7PB8 - chains U and R of the 5 polymer chains in the assembly; structure by X-ray diffraction, 3.68 A resolution.

# Chain U
Protein: Centromere protein U
Source organism: Homo sapiens
UniProtKB: Q71F23 (CENPU_HUMAN); numbering as in UniProt (aligned over 1-418)
Chain sequence (418 residues; row label = number of the first residue in the row):
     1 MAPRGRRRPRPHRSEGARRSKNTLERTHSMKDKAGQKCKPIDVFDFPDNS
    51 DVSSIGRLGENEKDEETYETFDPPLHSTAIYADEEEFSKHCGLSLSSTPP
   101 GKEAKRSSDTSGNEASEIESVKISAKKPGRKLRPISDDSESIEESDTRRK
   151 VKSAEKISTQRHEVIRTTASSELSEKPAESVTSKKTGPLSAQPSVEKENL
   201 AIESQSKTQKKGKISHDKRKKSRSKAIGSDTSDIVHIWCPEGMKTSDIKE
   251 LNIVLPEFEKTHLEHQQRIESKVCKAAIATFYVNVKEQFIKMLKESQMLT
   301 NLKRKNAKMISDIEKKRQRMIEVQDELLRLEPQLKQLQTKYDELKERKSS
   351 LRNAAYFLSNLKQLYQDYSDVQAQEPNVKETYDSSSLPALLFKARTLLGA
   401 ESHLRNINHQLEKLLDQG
Disordered / not traced: 1-314, 418

# Chain R
Protein: Centromere protein R
Source organism: Homo sapiens
UniProtKB: Q13352 (CENPR_HUMAN); residues 1-177 here = UniProt positions 1-177
Chain sequence (177 residues; row label = number of the first residue in the row):
     1 MPVKRSLKLDGLLEENSFDPSKITRKKSVITYSPTTGTCQMSLFASPTSS
    51 EEQKHRNGLSNEKRKKLNHPSLTESKESTTKDNDEFMMLLSKVEKLSEEI
   101 MEIMQNLSSIQALEGSRELENLIGISCASHFLKREMQKTKELMTKVNKQK
   151 LFEKSTGLPHKASRHLDSYEFLKAILN
Disordered / not traced: 1-83, 153-177

# Chain U / chain R interface
Pairs across the interface (27):
  Arg-395(U) / Ile-123(R)  hydrogen bond (side chain-backbone)
  Arg-395(U) / Gly-124(R)  hydrogen bond (side chain-backbone)
  Arg-395(U) / Ile-125(R)
  Leu-398(U) / Met-104(R)  hydrophobic
  Leu-398(U) / Ser-126(R)
  Leu-398(U) / Ser-129(R)
  Gly-399(U) / Ile-125(R)
  Gly-399(U) / Ser-126(R)  hydrogen bond (backbone-backbone)
  Glu-401(U) / Ser-126(R)
  Glu-401(U) / Leu-132(R)
  Glu-401(U) / Glu-135(R)
  Ser-402(U) / Ile-125(R)
  His-403(U) / Ile-125(R)
  Leu-404(U) / Glu-135(R)
  Leu-404(U) / Met-136(R)  hydrophobic
  Leu-404(U) / Thr-139(R)  hydrogen bond (backbone-side chain)
  Arg-405(U) / Glu-135(R)  salt bridge
  Ile-407(U) / Thr-139(R)
  Asn-408(U) / Glu-135(R)
  Asn-408(U) / Lys-138(R)
  Asn-408(U) / Thr-139(R)  hydrogen bond
  Asn-408(U) / Leu-142(R)
  Leu-411(U) / Leu-142(R)
  Leu-411(U) / Val-146(R)  hydrophobic
  Leu-414(U) / Leu-151(R)  hydrophobic
  Gln-417(U) / Gln-149(R)  hydrogen bond
  Gln-417(U) / Leu-151(R)
Interface residues without a listed pair, chain U (17 interface residues in all): Leu-391, Phe-392, Leu-397, Ala-400
Interface residues without a listed pair, chain R (19 interface residues in all): Ile-110, Cys-127, Ala-128, Met-143

# Overview
Chain U and chain R form an interface of 17 and 19 residues respectively, with 6 hydrogen bonds and 1 salt
bridge. Polar pairs include Arg-405(U)/Glu-135(R), Arg-395(U)/Ile-123(R) and Arg-395(U)/Gly-124(R).
Here chain U is Centromere protein U and chain R is Centromere protein R, both from Homo sapiens. Entry 7PB8
(Crystal structure of the CENP-OPQUR complex) was determined by X-ray diffraction (same publication as 7PB4,
7PII, 7PKN, 7R5R, 7R5S, 7R5V, 7YWX and 7YYH).
